PDB entry 4Y8K | X-ray diffraction, 2.60 A resolution | chains Q and R of the 32 polymer chains in the assembly

[Chain Q]
Name: Proteasome subunit alpha type-4
Source organism: Saccharomyces cerevisiae (strain ATCC 204508 / S288c)
Notes: EC 3.4.25.1
UniProt: P40303 (PSA4_YEAST); residues -1 to 252 here correspond to UniProt positions 1-254 (UniProt number = residue number + 2)
Amino-acid sequence (254 residues; row label = number of the first residue in the row; numbers below 1 keep their minus sign (Met-1 is residue -1)):
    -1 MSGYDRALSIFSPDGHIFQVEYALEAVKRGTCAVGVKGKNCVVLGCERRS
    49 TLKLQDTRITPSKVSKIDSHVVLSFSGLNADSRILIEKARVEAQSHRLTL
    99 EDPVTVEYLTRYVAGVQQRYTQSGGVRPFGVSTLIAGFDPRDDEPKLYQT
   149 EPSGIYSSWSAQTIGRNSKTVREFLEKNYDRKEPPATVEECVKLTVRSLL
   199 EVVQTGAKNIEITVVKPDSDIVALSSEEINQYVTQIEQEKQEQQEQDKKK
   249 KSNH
Not modelled in the structure: -1 to 0, 241-252
UniProt features mapped onto this chain:
  - modified residue: Thr58 (Phosphothreonine)

[Chain R]
Name: Proteasome subunit alpha type-5
Source organism: Saccharomyces cerevisiae (strain ATCC 204508 / S288c)
Notes: EC 3.4.25.1
UniProt: P32379 (PSA5_YEAST); residues -7 to 252 here correspond to UniProt positions 1-260 (UniProt number = residue number + 8)
Amino-acid sequence (260 residues; each row starts with the number of its first residue; numbers below 1 keep their minus sign (Met-7 is residue -7)):
    -7 MFLTRSEYDRGVSTFSPEGRLFQVEYSLEAIKLGSTAIGIATKEGVVLGV
    43 EKRATSPLLESDSIEKIVEIDRHIGCAMSGLTADARSMIEHARTAAVTHN
    93 LYYDEDINVESLTQSVCDLALRFGEGASGEERLMSRPFGVALLIAGHDAD
   143 DGYQLFHAEPSGTFYRYNAKAIGSGSEGAQAELLNEWHSSLTLKEAELLV
   193 LKILKQVMEEKLDENNAQLSCITKQDGFKIYDNEKTAELIKELKEKEAAE
   243 SPEEADVEMS
Not modelled in the structure: -7 to 0, 118-124, 243-252

[Interface between chain Q and chain R]
Residue-residue contacts - 63 pairs, chain Q then chain R:
  Asp3(Q) - Glu117(R)
  Arg4(Q) - Glu117(R)
  Ala5(Q) - Val4(R)  hydrophobic
  Ala5(Q) - Glu117(R)  hydrogen bond (backbone-side chain)
  Ala5(Q) - Ser127(R)
  Ser7(Q) - Ser127(R)
  Ser7(Q) - Arg128(R)
  Ile8(Q) - Asp1(R)
  Ile8(Q) - Gln15(R)
  Phe9(Q) - Gln15(R)
  Phe9(Q) - Tyr18(R)  hydrophobic
  Phe9(Q) - Ser19(R)
  Phe9(Q) - Leu73(R)  hydrophobic
  Phe9(Q) - Arg128(R)
  Phe9(Q) - Pro129(R)
  Phe9(Q) - Gly131(R)
  Ser10(Q) - Tyr18(R)
  Pro11(Q) - Tyr18(R)  hydrophobic
  Pro11(Q) - Glu21(R)
  Asp12(Q) - Glu21(R)
  Gly13(Q) - Tyr18(R)
  Gly13(Q) - Glu21(R)
  Gly13(Q) - Ala22(R)
  His14(Q) - Leu25(R)
  Ile15(Q) - Leu73(R)  hydrophobic
  Ile15(Q) - Arg128(R)
  Lys35(Q) - Glu52(R)  salt bridge
  Gln116(Q) - Ala75(R)
  Gln116(Q) - Asp76(R)
  Gln116(Q) - Arg128(R)
  Thr119(Q) - Arg128(R)  hydrogen bond (backbone-side chain)
  Gln120(Q) - Met126(R)
  Gln120(Q) - Ser127(R)  hydrogen bond (backbone-backbone)
  Gln120(Q) - Arg128(R)
  Gln120(Q) - Pro129(R)
  Gln120(Q) - Phe130(R)
  Ser121(Q) - Ser127(R)
  Gly122(Q) - Ser127(R)
  Ser151(Q) - Ala75(R)
  Gly152(Q) - Ala75(R)
  Ile153(Q) - Thr74(R)
  Ile153(Q) - Ala75(R)
  Ser155(Q) - Leu51(R)
  Ser155(Q) - Ser55(R)
  Ser156(Q) - Leu51(R)
  Ser156(Q) - Glu52(R)  hydrogen bond (backbone-backbone)
  Ser156(Q) - Ser55(R)  hydrogen bond (backbone-side chain)
  Trp157(Q) - Thr47(R)
  Trp157(Q) - Ser48(R)
  Trp157(Q) - Leu50(R)
  Trp157(Q) - Leu51(R)
  Ser158(Q) - Leu50(R)  hydrogen bond (backbone-backbone)
  Ser158(Q) - Glu52(R)  hydrogen bond
  Ala159(Q) - Leu50(R)
  Leu173(Q) - Leu50(R)  hydrophobic
  Glu174(Q) - Ser48(R)  hydrogen bond
  Glu174(Q) - Pro49(R)
  Glu174(Q) - Leu50(R)
  Tyr177(Q) - Leu50(R)  hydrophobic
  Arg179(Q) - Pro49(R)  hydrogen bond (side chain-backbone)
  Arg179(Q) - Leu50(R)
  Arg179(Q) - Leu51(R)  hydrogen bond (side chain-backbone)
  Arg179(Q) - Glu52(R)
Other interface residues (no listed pair), chain Q (31 interface residues in all): Arg170
Other interface residues (no listed pair), chain R (27 interface residues in all): Ser53

[Overview]
31 residues of chain Q and 27 residues of chain R are in contact, with 10 hydrogen bonds and 1 salt bridge.
Polar pairs include Lys35(Q)-Glu52(R), Ala5(Q)-Glu117(R) and Thr119(Q)-Arg128(R).
Here chain Q is Proteasome subunit alpha type-4 and chain R is Proteasome subunit alpha type-5, both from
Saccharomyces cerevisiae (strain ATCC 204508 / S288c). Entry 4Y8K (Yeast 20S proteasome in complex with
H-APLL-ep) was determined by X-ray diffraction together with 4Y69, 4Y6A, 4Y6V, 4Y6Z, 4Y70, 4Y74 and 34 further
entries from the same study.
